5YTD - chains A and C of the 3 polymer chains in the assembly; structure by X-ray diffraction, 2.00 A resolution.

Chain A:
Name: DNA polymerase I, thermostable
From: Thermus aquaticus
Notes: EC 2.7.7.7
UniProtKB: P19821 (DPO1_THEAQ); numbering as in UniProt (aligned over 294-832)
Chain sequence (539 residues; row label = number of the first residue in the row):
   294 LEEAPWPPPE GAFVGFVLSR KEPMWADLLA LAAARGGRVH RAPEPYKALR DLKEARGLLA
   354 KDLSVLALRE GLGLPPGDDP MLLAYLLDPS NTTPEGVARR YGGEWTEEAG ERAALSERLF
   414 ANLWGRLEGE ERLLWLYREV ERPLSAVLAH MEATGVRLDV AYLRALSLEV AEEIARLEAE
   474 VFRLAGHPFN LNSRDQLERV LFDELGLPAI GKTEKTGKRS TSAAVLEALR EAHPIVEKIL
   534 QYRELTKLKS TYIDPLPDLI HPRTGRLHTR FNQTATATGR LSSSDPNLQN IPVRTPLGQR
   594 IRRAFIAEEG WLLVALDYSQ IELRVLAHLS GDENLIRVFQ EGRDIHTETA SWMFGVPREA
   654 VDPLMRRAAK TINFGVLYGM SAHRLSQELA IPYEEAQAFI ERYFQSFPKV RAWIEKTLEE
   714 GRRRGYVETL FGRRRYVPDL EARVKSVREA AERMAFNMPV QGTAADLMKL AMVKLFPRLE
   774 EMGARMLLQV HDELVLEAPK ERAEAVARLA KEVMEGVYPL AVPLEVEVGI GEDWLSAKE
Bound ions: Mg2+ site 1: Asp610, Tyr611, Asp785 (together with 2'-deoxyguanosine-5'-triphosphate); Mg2+ site 2: Asp610, Asp785 (together with 2'-deoxyguanosine-5'-triphosphate)
Residues lining bound ligands: 2'-deoxyguanosine-5'-triphosphate (DGT): Arg573, Asp610, Tyr611, Ser612, Gln613, Ile614, Glu615, His639, Arg659, Arg660, Lys663, Thr664, Phe667, Tyr671, Asn750, Asp785

Chain C:
Molecule: 16-nt DNA strand
Sequence (16 nucleotides; each row starts with the number of its first residue):
   201 AAAXGGCGCC GTGGTC
Modified residues: 5FC (5-formyl-2'-deoxy-cytidine-5'-monophosphate) at position 204

Chain A / chain C interface:
Contacting residue pairs (55):
  Asn483(A) - DT212(C)  hydrogen bond to the phosphate
  Asn485(A) - DG211(C)  phosphate contact
  Asn485(A) - DT212(C)  phosphate contact
  Ser486(A) - DT212(C)  hydrogen bond to the phosphate
  Ser486(A) - DG213(C)  hydrogen bond to the phosphate
  Gln489(A) - DG213(C)  hydrogen bond to the phosphate
  Ile503(A) - DA201(C)  base contact
  Gly504(A) - DA201(C)  sugar contact
  Lys505(A) - DA201(C)  sugar contact
  Ser513(A) - DA201(C)  hydrogen bond to the phosphate
  Ser515(A) - DA201(C)  phosphate contact
  Ala517(A) - DA201(C)  base contact
  Ala517(A) - DA202(C)  base contact
  Val518(A) - DA201(C)  phosphate contact
  Ser543(A) - DC210(C)  sugar contact
  Ser543(A) - DG211(C)  phosphate contact
  Thr544(A) - DC210(C)  sugar contact
  Ala568(A) - DG208(C)  phosphate contact
  Thr569(A) - DC207(C)  phosphate contact
  Ala570(A) - DG206(C)  phosphate contact
  Ala570(A) - DC207(C)  hydrogen bond to the phosphate
  Thr571(A) - DG206(C)  sugar contact
  Arg573(A) - DG205(C)  base contact
  Arg573(A) - DG206(C)  hydrogen bond to the base
  Ser575(A) - DC207(C)  phosphate contact
  Ser575(A) - DG208(C)  hydrogen bond to the phosphate
  Ser576(A) - DG208(C)  sugar contact
  Ser577(A) - DG208(C)  phosphate contact
  Ser577(A) - DC209(C)  phosphate contact
  Asp578(A) - DC209(C)  hydrogen bond to the phosphate
  Asn580(A) - DG208(C)  hydrogen bond to the sugar
  Asn580(A) - DC209(C)  phosphate contact
  Thr664(A) - 5FC_204(C)  base contact
  Phe667(A) - 5FC_204(C)  base contact
  Gly668(A) - 5FC_204(C)  base contact
  Tyr671(A) - 5FC_204(C)  sugar contact
  Gly672(A) - DA203(C)  sugar contact
  Met673(A) - 5FC_204(C)  hydrogen bond to the sugar
  Ser674(A) - DA203(C)  base contact
  Ser674(A) - 5FC_204(C)  hydrogen bond to the phosphate
  His676(A) - DA203(C)  salt bridge to the phosphate
  Arg677(A) - DA202(C)  hydrogen bond to the base
  Arg677(A) - 5FC_204(C)  salt bridge to the phosphate
  Gln680(A) - DA201(C)  hydrogen bond to the base
  Gln680(A) - DA202(C)  base contact
  Glu681(A) - DA202(C)  hydrogen bond to the base
  Arg728(A) - DG206(C)  salt bridge to the phosphate
  Arg746(A) - DA203(C)  sugar contact
  Arg746(A) - 5FC_204(C)  hydrogen bond to the phosphate
  Arg746(A) - DG205(C)  salt bridge to the phosphate
  Met747(A) - DG205(C)  phosphate contact
  Met747(A) - DG206(C)  phosphate contact
  Asn750(A) - DG205(C)  sugar contact
  Gln754(A) - DG205(C)  hydrogen bond to the base
  Gln754(A) - DG206(C)  hydrogen bond to the sugar
Also at the interface, not in a pair above, chain A (48 interface residues in all): Asp488, Glu507, Ala521, Lys540, Pro548, Asn565, Pro579, Asn583, His784

In short:
The interface between chain A and chain C involves 48 residues on one side and 13 on the other, with 18
hydrogen bonds and 4 salt bridges. Polar contacts include Arg573(A)-DG206(C), Arg677(A)-DA202(C) and
Gln680(A)-DA201(C). Ligands of chain A: 2'-deoxyguanosine-5'-triphosphate.
Here chain A is DNA polymerase I, thermostable (Thermus aquaticus) and chain C is a 16-nt DNA strand. Entry
5YTD (large fragment of DNA Polymerase I from Thermus aquaticus in a closed ternary complex with the ...) was
determined by X-ray diffraction (same publication as 5YTC, 5YTE, 5YTF, 5YTG, 5YTH and 5Z3N).
